PDB entry 6OW3 | X-ray diffraction, 2.77 A resolution | chains C and I of the 9 polymer chains in the assembly

== Chain C ==
Protein: DNA-directed RNA polymerase subunit beta
Source organism: Thermus thermophilus
Notes: EC 2.7.7.6
UniProt: Q8RQE9 (RPOB_THET8); numbering as in UniProt (aligned over 1-1119)
Chain sequence (1119 residues; row label = number of the first residue in the row):
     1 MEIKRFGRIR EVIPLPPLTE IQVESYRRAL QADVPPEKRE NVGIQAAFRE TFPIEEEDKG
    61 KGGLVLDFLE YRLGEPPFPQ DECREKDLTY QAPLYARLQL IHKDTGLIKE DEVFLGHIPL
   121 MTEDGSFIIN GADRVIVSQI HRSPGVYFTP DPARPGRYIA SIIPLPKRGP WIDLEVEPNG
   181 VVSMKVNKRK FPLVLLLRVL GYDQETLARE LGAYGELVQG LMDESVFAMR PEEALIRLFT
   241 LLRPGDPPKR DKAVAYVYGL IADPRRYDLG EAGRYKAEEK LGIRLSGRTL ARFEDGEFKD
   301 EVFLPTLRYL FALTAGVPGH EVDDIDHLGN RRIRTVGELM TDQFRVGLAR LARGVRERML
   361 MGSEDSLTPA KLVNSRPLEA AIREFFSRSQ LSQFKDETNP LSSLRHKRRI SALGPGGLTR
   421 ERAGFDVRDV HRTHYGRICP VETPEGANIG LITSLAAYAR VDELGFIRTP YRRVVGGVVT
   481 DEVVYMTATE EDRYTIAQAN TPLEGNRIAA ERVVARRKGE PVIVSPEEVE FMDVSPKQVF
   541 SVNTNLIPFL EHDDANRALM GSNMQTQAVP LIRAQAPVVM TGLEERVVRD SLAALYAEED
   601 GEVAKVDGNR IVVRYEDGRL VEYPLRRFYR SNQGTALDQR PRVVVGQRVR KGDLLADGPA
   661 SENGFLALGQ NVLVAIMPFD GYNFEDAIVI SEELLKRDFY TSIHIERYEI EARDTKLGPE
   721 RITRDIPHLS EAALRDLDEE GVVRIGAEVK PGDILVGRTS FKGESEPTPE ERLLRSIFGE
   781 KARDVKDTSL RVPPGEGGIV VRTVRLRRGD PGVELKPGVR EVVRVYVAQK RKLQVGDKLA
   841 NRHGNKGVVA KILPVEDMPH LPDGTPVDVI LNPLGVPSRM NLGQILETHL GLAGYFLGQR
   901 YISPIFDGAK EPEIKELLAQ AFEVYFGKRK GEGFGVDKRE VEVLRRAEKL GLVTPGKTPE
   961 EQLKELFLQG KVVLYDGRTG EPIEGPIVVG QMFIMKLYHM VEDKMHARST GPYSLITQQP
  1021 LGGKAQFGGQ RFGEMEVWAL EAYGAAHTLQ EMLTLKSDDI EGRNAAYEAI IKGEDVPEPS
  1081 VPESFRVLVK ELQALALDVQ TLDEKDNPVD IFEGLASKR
Unresolved in the structure: 57-63, 1119

== Chain I ==
Molecule: 4-nt RNA strand
Sequence (4 nucleotides; row label = number of the first residue in the row):
     2 XGGG
Modified positions: GTP (guanosine-5'-triphosphate) at position 2
Ion coordination: Mg2+: G5 (shared with 3 residues of chain D)

== Chain C / chain I interface ==
Contacting residue pairs (14):
  Gln390(C) - GTP_2(I)
  Arg409(C) - GTP_2(I)
  Arg409(C) - G3(I)  salt bridge to the phosphate
  Leu413(C) - GTP_2(I)
  Arg420(C) - GTP_2(I)
  Pro444(C) - G3(I)  phosphate contact
  Asn448(C) - GTP_2(I)
  Ile452(C) - GTP_2(I)
  Gln567(C) - G3(I)  hydrogen bond to the phosphate
  Gln567(C) - G4(I)  hydrogen bond to the phosphate
  Lys838(C) - G4(I)  phosphate contact
  Lys838(C) - G5(I)  salt bridge to the phosphate
  Lys846(C) - G5(I)  salt bridge to the phosphate
  His999(C) - G4(I)  sugar contact
Interface residues without a listed pair, chain C (12 interface residues in all): Lys1004

== Overview ==
The interface between chain C and chain I involves 12 residues on one side and 4 on the other, with 2 hydrogen
bonds and 3 salt bridges. Polar contacts include Gln567(C)-G3(I), Gln567(C)-G4(I) and Arg409(C)-G3(I).
Chain C is DNA-directed RNA polymerase subunit beta (Thermus thermophilus) and chain I is a 4-nt RNA strand;
the structure, X-ray crystal structure of a bacterial reiterative transcription complex of pyrG promoter
variant -1T, was determined by X-ray diffraction together with 6OVR, 6OVY, 6OY5, 6OY6, 6OY7, 6P70 and 6P71
from the same study.
